Entry 3KFM (X-ray diffraction, 2.20 A resolution); this record covers chain A.

# Chain A
Molecule: Glutamate receptor 4
Organism: Rattus norvegicus
Notes: fragment: ligand binding domain
UniProtKB: P19493 (GRIA4_RAT); the construct has insertions or renumbered stretches relative to UniProt, so the offset changes along the chain: 1-113 = UniProt 416-528; 116-257 = UniProt 654-795
Sequence (257 residues; row label = number of the first residue in the row):
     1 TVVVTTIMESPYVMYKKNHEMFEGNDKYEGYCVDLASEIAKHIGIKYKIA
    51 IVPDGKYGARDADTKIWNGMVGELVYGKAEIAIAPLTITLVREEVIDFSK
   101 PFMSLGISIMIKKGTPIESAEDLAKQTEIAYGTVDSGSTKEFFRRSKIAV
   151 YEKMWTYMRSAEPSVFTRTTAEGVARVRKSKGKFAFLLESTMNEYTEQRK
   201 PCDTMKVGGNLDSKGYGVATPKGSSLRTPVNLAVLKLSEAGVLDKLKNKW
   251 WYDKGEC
Sequence notes: linker (114-115); engineered mutation Val134 (Leu672 in P19493)
Disulfide bonds: Cys202-Cys257
Ligand contacts: 3-(carboxymethyl)-4-isopropenylproline (KAI): Glu9, Tyr57, Pro85, Leu86, Thr87, Arg92, Val134, Gly137, Ser138, Thr139, Thr170, Glu189, Met192, Tyr216
UniProt features mapped onto this chain:
  - binding site (L-glutamate): Pro85, Thr87, Arg92, Ser138, Thr139, Glu189

# Summary
Bound to chain A: 3-(carboxymethyl)-4-isopropenylproline. Curated annotation (UniProt) lists 6
L-glutamate-binding residues.
Chain A is Glutamate receptor 4 (Rattus norvegicus); the structure, Crystal Structure of the GluA4
Ligand-Binding domain L651V mutant in complex with kainate, was determined by X-ray diffraction, deposited
together with 3KEI.
